5TSJ - chains R and S of the 28 polymer chains in the assembly; structure by electron microscopy, 8.70 A resolution (very low resolution: no residue pairs are listed; an interface is given only as per-side residue counts).

== Chain R (and S) ==
Protein: Vacuolar type ATP synthase subunit
Organism: Thermus thermophilus (strain HB8 / ATCC 27634 / DSM 579)
Notes: chain S of this document is another copy of the same molecule, construct and numbering; everything in this record applies to it too
UniProt: P74900 (P74900_THETH); residues -18 to 80 here correspond to UniProt positions 1-99 (UniProt number = residue number + 19)
Amino-acid sequence (99 residues; each row starts with the number of its first residue; numbers below 1 keep their minus sign (Met-18 is residue -18)):
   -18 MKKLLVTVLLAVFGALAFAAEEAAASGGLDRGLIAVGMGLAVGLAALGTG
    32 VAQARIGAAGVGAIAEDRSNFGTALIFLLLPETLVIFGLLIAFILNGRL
Unresolved in the structure: -18 to 0

== How chain R and chain S interact ==
At this resolution (9 A) residue pairs are not listed: 17 residues of chain R and 17 of chain S lie at the interface.

== Overview ==
The chain R/chain S interface involves 17 residues from each chain.
Both chains are Vacuolar type ATP synthase subunit (Thermus thermophilus (strain HB8 / ATCC 27634 / DSM 579)).
Entry 5TSJ (Thermus thermophilus V/A-ATPase bound to VH dAbs) was determined by electron microscopy.
